1IAY - chain A; structure by X-ray diffraction, 2.70 A resolution.

[Chain A]
Protein: 1-aminocyclopropane-1-carboxylate synthase 2
Organism: Solanum lycopersicum
Notes: EC 4.4.1.14
UniProtKB: P18485 (1A12_LYCES); numbering as in UniProt (aligned over 11-438)
Sequence (428 residues; each row starts with the number of its first residue):
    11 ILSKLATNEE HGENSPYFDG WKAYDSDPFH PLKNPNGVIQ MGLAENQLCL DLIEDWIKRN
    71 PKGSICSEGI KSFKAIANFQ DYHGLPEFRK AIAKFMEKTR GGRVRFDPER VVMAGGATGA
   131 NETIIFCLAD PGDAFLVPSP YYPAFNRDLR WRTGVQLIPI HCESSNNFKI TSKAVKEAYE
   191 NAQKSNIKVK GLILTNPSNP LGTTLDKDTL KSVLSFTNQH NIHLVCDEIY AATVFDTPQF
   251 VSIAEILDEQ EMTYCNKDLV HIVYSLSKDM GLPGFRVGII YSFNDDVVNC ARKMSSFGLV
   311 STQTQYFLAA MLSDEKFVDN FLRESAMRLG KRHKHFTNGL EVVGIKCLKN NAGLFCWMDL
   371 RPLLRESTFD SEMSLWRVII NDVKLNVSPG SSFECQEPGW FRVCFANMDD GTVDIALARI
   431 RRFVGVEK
Not modelled in the structure: 20-24, 78-81
Covalently attached groups: pyridoxal phosphate (PLP) linked to Lys278
Ligand contacts:
  - 2-amino-4-(2-amino-ethoxy)-butyric acid (AVG): Gly52, Leu53, Ala54, Gln90, Tyr152, Ala154, Arg157, Arg412
  - pyridoxal phosphate (PLP): Gly125, Gly126, Ala127, Thr128, Asn131, Tyr152, Phe155, Thr205, Asn209, Asp237, Ile239, Tyr240, Ser275, Ser277, Arg286
Swiss-Prot annotation at these positions:
  - binding site (substrate): Glu55, Tyr92
  - modified residue: Lys278 (N6-(pyridoxal phosphate)lysine)
  - mutagenesis: Tyr92 (Y92F: Loss of function; when expressed alone in E.coli. Partially complemented; when coexpressed with another ACS2 protein mutated on K-278), Lys278 (K278A: Loss of function; when expressed alone in E.coli. Partially complemented; when coexpressed with another ACS2 protein mutated on Y-72), Arg286 (R286L: Loss of function; due to a strong reduction in both substrate and pyridoxal phosphate binding)

[In short]
Bound to chain A: 2-amino-4-(2-amino-ethoxy)-butyric acid. Pyridoxal phosphate is covalently linked to Lys278.
From UniProt: substrate-binding residues Glu55 and Tyr92 and 3 mutagenesis sites.
Chain A is 1-aminocyclopropane-1-carboxylate synthase 2 (Solanum lycopersicum); the structure, Crystal
structure of acc synthase complexed with cofactor plp and inhibitor avg, was determined by X-ray diffraction,
deposited together with 1IAX.
